2FQI - chain A; structure by X-ray diffraction, 1.95 A resolution.

[Chain A]
Protein: Dihydroorotate dehydrogenase, mitochondrial
Organism: Homo sapiens
Notes: EC 1.3.3.1
UniProt: Q02127 (PYRD_HUMAN); residues 30-396 here correspond to UniProt positions 29-395 (UniProt number = residue number - 1)
Amino-acid sequence (395 residues; row label = number of the first residue in the row):
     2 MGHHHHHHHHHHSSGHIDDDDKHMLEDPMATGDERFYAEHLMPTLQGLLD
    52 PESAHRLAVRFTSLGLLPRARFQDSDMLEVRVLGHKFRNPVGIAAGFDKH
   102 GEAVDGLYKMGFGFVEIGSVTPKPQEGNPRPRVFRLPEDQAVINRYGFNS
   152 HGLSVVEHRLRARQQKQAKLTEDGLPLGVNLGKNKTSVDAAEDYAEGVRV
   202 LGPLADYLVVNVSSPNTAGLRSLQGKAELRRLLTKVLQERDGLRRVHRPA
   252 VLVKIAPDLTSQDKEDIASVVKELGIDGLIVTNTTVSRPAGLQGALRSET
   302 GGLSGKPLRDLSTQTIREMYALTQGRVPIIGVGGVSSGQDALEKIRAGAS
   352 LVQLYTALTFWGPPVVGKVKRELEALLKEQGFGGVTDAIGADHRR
Unresolved in the structure: 2-33, 72
Sequence notes: cloning artifact (2-3, 14-29); expression tag (4-13)
Residues lining bound ligands:
  - FMN (flavin mononucleotide): A95, A96, G97, K100, G119, S120, V134, V143, N145, Y147, F149, N181, N212, K255, T283, N284, T285, S305, G306, L309, V333, G334, G335, V336, Q354, L355, Y356, T357
  - ILH (2-({[2,3,5,6-tetrafluoro-3'-(trifluoromethoxy)biphenyl-4-yl]amino}carbonyl)cyclopenta-1,3-diene-1-carboxylic acid): Y38, L42, M43, L46, Q47, P52, A55, H56, A59, F62, T63, L67, L68, F98, M111, V134, R136, V143, Y356, L359, T360, P364
  - orotic acid (ORO): K100, N145, R146, Y147, G148, F149, N150, N212, S215, P216, N217, N284, T285
Swiss-Prot annotation at these positions:
  - active site: S215 (Nucleophile)
  - binding site (FMN): A96 to K100, S120, N181, N212, K255, T283, G306, G335, Y356, T357
  - binding site (substrate): K100, N145 to F149, N212 to N217, N284, T285

[Overview]
Bound to chain A: flavin mononucleotide, orotic acid and compound ILH. From UniProt: active-site residue S215,
14 FMN-binding residues and 14 substrate-binding residues.
Chain A is Dihydroorotate dehydrogenase, mitochondrial (Homo sapiens); the structure, dual binding modes of a
novel series of DHODH inhibitors, was determined by X-ray diffraction together with 2FPT, 2FPV, 2FPY and 2BXV
from the same study.
